3FM8 - chains A and C; structure by X-ray diffraction, 2.30 A resolution.

[Chain A]
Protein: Kinesin-like protein KIF13B
Source organism: Homo sapiens
Notes: fragment: FHA Domain
UniProtKB: Q9NQT8 (KI13B_HUMAN); numbering as in UniProt (aligned over 440-545)
Sequence (124 residues; row label = number of the first residue in the row):
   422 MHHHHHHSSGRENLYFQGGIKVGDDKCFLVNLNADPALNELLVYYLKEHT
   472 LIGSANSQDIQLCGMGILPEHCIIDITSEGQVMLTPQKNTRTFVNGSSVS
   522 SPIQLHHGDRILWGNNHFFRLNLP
Unresolved in the structure: 422-447
Differences from the reference sequence: expression tag (422-439)

[Chain C]
Protein: Centaurin-alpha-1
Source organism: Homo sapiens
UniProtKB: O75689 (CENA1_HUMAN); residue numbers follow UniProt; this construct covers 1-374
Sequence (392 residues; numbered -17 to 374; the number before each row is that of its first residue; numbers below 1 keep their minus sign (Met-17 is residue -17)):
   -17 MHHHHHHSSGRENLYFQGMAKERRRAVLELLQRPGNARCADCGAPDPDWA
    33 SYTLGVFICLSCSGIHRNIPQVSKVKSVRLDAWEEAQVEFMASHGNDAAR
    83 ARFESKVPSFYYRPTPSDCQLLREQWIRAKYERQEFIYPEKQEPYSAGYR
   133 EGFLWKRGRDNGQFLSRKFVLTEREGALKYFNRNDAKEPKAVMKIEHLNA
   183 TFQPAKIGHPHGLQVTYLKDNSTRNIFIYHEDGKEIVDWFNALRAARFHY
   233 LQVAFPGASDADLVPKLSRNYLKEGYMEKTGPKQTEGFRKRWFTMDDRRL
   283 MYFKDPLDAFARGEVFIGSKESGYTVLHGFPPSTQGHHWPHGITIVTPDR
   333 KFLFACETESDQREWVAAFQKAVDRPMLPQEYAVEAHFKHKP
Unresolved in the structure: -17 to -13, 166-169, 262-269, 314-320, 371-374
Differences from the reference sequence: expression tag (-17 to 0)
Ion coordination: Zn2+: Cys21, Cys24, Cys41, Cys44
UniProt features mapped onto this chain:
  - zinc finger: Cys21 to Cys44 (C4-type)
  - modified residue: Ser87 (Phosphoserine), Lys272 (N6-acetyllysine), Thr276 (Phosphothreonine)
  - natural variant: Ser241 (G241S: this construct carries the variant)
  - mutagenesis: Cys21 (C21A: Loss of GTPase-activating activity), Cys24 (C24A: Loss of GTPase-activating activity), Arg149 (R149C: 40-45% reduction in PtdInsP2 3-kinase dependent membrane localization. Almost complete loss of PtdInsP2 3-kinase dependent membrane localization; when associated with C-273), Arg273 (R273C: 70% reduction in PtdInsP2 3-kinase dependent membrane localization. Almost complete loss of PtdInsP2 3-kinase dependent membrane localization; when associated with C-149)
From the paper describing this entry:
  - conformationally variable residues (order/disorder transition): Leu360 to Phe370
  - mutagenesis - R149C/R271C: decreased binding to IP4

[Chain A / chain C interface]
Contacting residue pairs - 35 pairs, chain A then chain C:
  Asn452(A) with Gln145(C), hydrogen bond (backbone-side chain)
  Leu453(A) with Gln145(C), hydrogen bond (backbone-side chain); Phe146(C), hydrogen bond (backbone-backbone)
  Asn454(A) with Trp137(C); Phe146(C), hydrogen bond (side chain-backbone); Leu147(C); Tyr211(C), hydrogen bond
  Ala455(A) with Gln145(C), hydrogen bond (backbone-side chain)
  Asp456(A) with Leu147(C)
  Pro457(A) with Asn143(C)
  Leu463(A) with Gln145(C)
  Arg512(A) with His193(C)
  Phe514(A) with Pro192(C), hydrophobic
  Asn516(A) with Pro186(C); Ala187(C); Gly190(C)
  Gly517(A) with Pro186(C); Gly190(C); His191(C); Pro192(C)
  Arg531(A) with Ala187(C), hydrogen bond (side chain-backbone); Lys188(C), hydrogen bond (side chain-backbone); Ile189(C), hydrogen bond (side chain-backbone); Gly190(C)
  Leu533(A) with His191(C); Pro192(C), hydrophobic
  Asn536(A) with Glu213(C)
  Asn537(A) with Trp137(C); Tyr211(C), hydrogen bond; Glu213(C)
  Phe539(A) with Phe146(C), hydrophobic; Ile189(C); Gly190(C); His191(C); Tyr211(C), hydrophobic
Also at the interface, not in a pair above, chain A (17 interface residues in all): Val451
Also at the interface, not in a pair above, chain C (17 interface residues in all): Gly144, Arg149
From the paper, about this interface:
  - pairs named by the authors: Asn454(A)-Tyr211(C), Phe514(A)-Pro192(C) (hydrophobic contact), Asn537(A)-Tyr211(C)
  - interface residues, chain A: Asn536(A)
  - hot spots on chain C (mutagenesis) - Y211F (0.4 kcal/mol): decreased binding to Kinesin-like protein KIF13B (chain A)
  - hot spots on chain C (mutagenesis) - Y211G, Y211R: abolished binding to Kinesin-like protein KIF13B (chain A)

[Summary]
Chain A and chain C each contribute 17 residues to their interface; the contacts include 10 hydrogen bonds.
Polar contacts include Asn452(A)-Gln145(C), Leu453(A)-Gln145(C) and Asn454(A)-Phe146(C). The paper describes
contacts between Asn454(A) and Tyr211(C) and Asn537(A) and Tyr211(C); a hydrophobic contact between Phe514(A)
and Pro192(C). The paper reports that Y211G and Y211R of chain C abolish binding to Kinesin-like protein
KIF13B (chain A); the interface residue Asn536(A); 4 substitutions were tested in all.
Here chain A is Kinesin-like protein KIF13B and chain C is Centaurin-alpha-1, both from Homo sapiens. Entry
3FM8 (Crystal structure of full length centaurin alpha-1 bound with the FHA domain of KIF13B (CAPRI target))
was determined by X-ray diffraction together with 3LJU and 3FEH from the same study.
